PDB entry 6RG3 | X-ray diffraction, 1.32 A resolution | chain A

== Chain A ==
Name: Carbonic anhydrase 2
Source organism: Homo sapiens
Notes: EC 4.2.1.1
UniProtKB: P00918 (CAH2_HUMAN); the author numbering skips numbers that UniProt does not, so the offset changes along the chain: 1-125 = UniProt 1-125; 127-261 = UniProt 126-260
Chain sequence (260 residues; each row starts with the number of its first residue; note: 1 number in that range is skipped by the numbering (no residue carries it; nothing is unmodelled there)):
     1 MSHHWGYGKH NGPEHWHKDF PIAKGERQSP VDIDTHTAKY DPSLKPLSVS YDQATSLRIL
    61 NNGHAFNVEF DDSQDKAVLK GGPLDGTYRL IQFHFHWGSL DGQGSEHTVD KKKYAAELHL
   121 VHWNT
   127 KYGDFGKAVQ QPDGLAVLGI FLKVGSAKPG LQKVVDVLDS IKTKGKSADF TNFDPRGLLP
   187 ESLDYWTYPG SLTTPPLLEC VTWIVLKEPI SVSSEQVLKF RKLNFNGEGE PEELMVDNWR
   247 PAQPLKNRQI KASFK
Not modelled in the structure: 1
Swiss-Prot annotation at these positions:
  - active site: His64 (Proton donor/acceptor)
  - binding site (Zn(2+)): His94, His96, His119
  - binding site (substrate): Thr199, Thr200
  - site: Tyr7 (Fine-tunes the proton-transfer properties of H-64), Asn62 (Fine-tunes the proton-transfer properties of H-64), Asn67 (Fine-tunes the proton-transfer properties of H-64), Gln92 (Involved in the binding of some activators, including histamine and L-histidine)
  - modified residue: Ser2 (N-acetylserine), Ser166 (Phosphoserine), Ser173 (Phosphoserine)
Bound ions: Zn2+: His94, His96, His119 (together with K1W)
Ligand contacts: K1W (4-[(2R)-2-(phenylmethyl)piperazin-1-yl]carbonylbenzenesulfonamide): Trp5, Asn62, His64, Gln92, His94, His96, Glu106, His119, Val121, Phe131, Val135, Val143, Ser197, Leu198, Thr199, Thr200, Pro201, Pro202, Trp209

== In short ==
Chain A binds compound K1W. His94, His96 and His119 form the Zn2+ site. Curated annotation (UniProt) lists
active-site residue His64, 3 Zn2+-binding residues and substrate-binding residues Thr199 and Thr200.
Chain A is Carbonic anhydrase 2 (Homo sapiens); the structure, Crystal structure of human Carbonic anhydrase
II in complex with (R)-4-(2-benzylpiperazin-1-yl)benzenesulfonamide, was determined by X-ray diffraction
together with 6RG4, 6RHJ and 6RHK from the same study.
